Entry 3VGF (X-ray diffraction, 2.30 A resolution); this record covers chain A.

Chain A:
Name: Malto-oligosyltrehalose trehalohydrolase
Source organism: Sulfolobus solfataricus
Notes: EC 3.2.1.141
UniProtKB: Q55088 (TREZ_SULSF); residues 1-558 here correspond to UniProt positions 2-559 (UniProt number = residue number + 1)
Chain sequence (558 residues; numbered 1 to 558; the number before each row is that of its first residue):
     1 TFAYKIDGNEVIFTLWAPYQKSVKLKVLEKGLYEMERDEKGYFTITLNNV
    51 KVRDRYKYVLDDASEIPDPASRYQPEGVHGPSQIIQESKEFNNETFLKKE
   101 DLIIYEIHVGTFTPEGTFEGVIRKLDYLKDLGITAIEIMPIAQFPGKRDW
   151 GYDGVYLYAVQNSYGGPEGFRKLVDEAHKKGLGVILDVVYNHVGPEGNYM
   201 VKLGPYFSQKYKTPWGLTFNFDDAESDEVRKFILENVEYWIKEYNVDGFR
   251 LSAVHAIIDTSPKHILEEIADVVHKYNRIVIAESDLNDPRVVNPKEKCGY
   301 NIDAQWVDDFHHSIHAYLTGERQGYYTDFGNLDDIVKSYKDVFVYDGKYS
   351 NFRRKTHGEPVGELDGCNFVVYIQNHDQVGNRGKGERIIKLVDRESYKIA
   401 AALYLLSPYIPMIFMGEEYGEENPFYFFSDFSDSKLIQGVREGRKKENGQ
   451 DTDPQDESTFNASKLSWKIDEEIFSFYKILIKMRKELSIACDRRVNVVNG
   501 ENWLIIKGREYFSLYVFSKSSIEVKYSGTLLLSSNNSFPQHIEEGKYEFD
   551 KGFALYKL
Unresolved in the structure: 1-2, 558
Construct notes: engineered mutation Ser252 (Asp253 in Q55088)
Cystine bridges: Cys298 forms a disulfide with the same residue of a neighbouring copy of this chain
Cystine bridges: Cys367-Cys491
Small-molecule neighbours: citrate anion (FLC): Gln323, Asn381, Arg382, Gly383, Lys384, Gly385, Glu386, Asn448, Gly449

Overview:
Bound to chain A: citrate anion.
Chain A is Malto-oligosyltrehalose trehalohydrolase (Sulfolobus solfataricus); the structure, Crystal
structure of glycosyltrehalose trehalohydrolase (D252S) complexed with maltotriosyltrehalose, was determined
by X-ray diffraction (same publication as 3VGB, 3VGD, 3VGE, 3VGG and 3VGH).
